Entry 4QWR (X-ray diffraction, 2.90 A resolution); this record covers chains V and W of the 28 polymer chains in the assembly.

[Chain V]
Protein: Proteasome subunit beta type-2
From: Saccharomyces cerevisiae
Notes: EC 3.4.25.1
UniProtKB: P25043 (PSB2_YEAST); residues 1-232 here correspond to UniProt positions 30-261 (UniProt number = residue number + 29)
Amino-acid sequence (232 residues; numbered 1 to 232; the number before each row is that of its first residue):
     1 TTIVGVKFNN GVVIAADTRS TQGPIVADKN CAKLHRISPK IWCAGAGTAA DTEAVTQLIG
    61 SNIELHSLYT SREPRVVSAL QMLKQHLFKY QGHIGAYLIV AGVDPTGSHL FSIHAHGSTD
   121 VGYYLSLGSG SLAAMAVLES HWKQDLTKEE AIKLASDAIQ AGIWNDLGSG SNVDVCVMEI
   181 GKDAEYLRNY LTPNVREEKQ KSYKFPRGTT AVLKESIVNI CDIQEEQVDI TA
Disordered / not traced: 223-232
Covalently attached groups: CARFILZOMIB, bound form (3BV) linked to T1
Ion coordination: Mg2+: I163, D166, S169 (shared with 1 residue of chain L)
Residues lining bound ligands:
  - CARFILZOMIB, bound form (3BV; N-{(2S)-2-[(morpholin-4-ylacetyl)amino]-4-phenylbutanoyl}-L-leucyl-N-[(2R,3S,4S)-1,3-dihydroxy-2,6-dimethylheptan-4-yl]-L-phenylalaninamide), molecule 1: R19, S20, T21, Q22, A27, C31, K33, G45, A46, G47, T48, A49, T52, S129, G168
  - CARFILZOMIB, bound form (3BV), molecule 2: H114, H116, S118, D120
UniProt features mapped onto this chain:
  - active site: T1 (Nucleophile)

[Chain W]
Protein: Proteasome subunit beta type-3
From: Saccharomyces cerevisiae
Notes: EC 3.4.25.1
UniProtKB: P25451 (PSB3_YEAST); residues 0-204 here correspond to UniProt positions 1-205 (UniProt number = residue number + 1)
Amino-acid sequence (205 residues; each row starts with the number of its first residue; numbering starts at 0):
     0 MSDPSSINGG IVVAMTGKDC VAIACDLRLG SQSLGVSNKF EKIFHYGHVF LGITGLATDV
    60 TTLNEMFRYK TNLYKLKEER AIEPETFTQL VSSSLYERRF GPYFVGPVVA GINSKSGKPF
   120 IAGFDLIGCI DEAKDFIVSG TASDQLFGMC ESLYEPNLEP EDLFETISQA LLNAADRDAL
   180 SGWGAVVYII KKDEVVKRYL KMRQD
Disordered / not traced: 0
Ion coordination: Mg2+: D204 (shared with 3 residues of chain K)
Residues lining bound ligands: CARFILZOMIB, bound form (3BV; N-{(2S)-2-[(morpholin-4-ylacetyl)amino]-4-phenylbutanoyl}-L-leucyl-N-[(2R,3S,4S)-1,3-dihydroxy-2,6-dimethylheptan-4-yl]-L-phenylalaninamide): S4, R98, D124, L125, I126, C128
UniProt features mapped onto this chain:
  - modified residue: S30 (Phosphoserine)
  - cross-link: K69 (Glycyl lysine isopeptide (Lys-Gly) (interchain with G-Cter in ubiquitin))

[Interface between chain V and chain W]
Contacting residue pairs (57; chain V residue first):
  I25(V) - D143(W)
  I25(V) - F146(W)  hydrophobic
  A27(V) - D130(W)
  D28(V) - D130(W)
  D28(V) - E131(W)
  K29(V) - E150(W)  salt bridge
  A49(V) - C128(W)  hydrophobic
  A50(V) - Y95(W)
  A50(V) - I126(W)  hydrophobic
  A50(V) - C128(W)  hydrophobic
  D51(V) - Y95(W)  hydrogen bond
  D51(V) - R98(W)  salt bridge
  A54(V) - Y95(W)
  Y90(V) - F99(W)  hydrophobic
  H93(V) - R98(W)
  H93(V) - F99(W)
  I94(V) - F99(W)  hydrophobic
  R196(V) - E150(W)  salt bridge
  K199(V) - E150(W)
  K199(V) - S151(W)
  K199(V) - Y153(W)  hydrogen bond (side chain-backbone)
  S202(V) - E154(W)  hydrogen bond
  Y203(V) - S151(W)
  Y203(V) - L152(W)  hydrophobic
  K204(V) - E154(W)
  K204(V) - D161(W)
  F205(V) - L152(W)  hydrophobic
  F205(V) - Q168(W)
  R207(V) - E160(W)
  R207(V) - D161(W)  salt bridge
  G208(V) - E164(W)  hydrogen bond (backbone-side chain)
  T209(V) - E164(W)
  T210(V) - E164(W)  hydrogen bond
  T210(V) - S167(W)
  T210(V) - Q168(W)  hydrogen bond
  T210(V) - L199(W)
  A211(V) - L199(W)
  A211(V) - K200(W)  hydrogen bond (backbone-backbone)
  V212(V) - F163(W)  hydrophobic
  V212(V) - Y198(W)
  L213(V) - Y198(W)  hydrogen bond (backbone-backbone)
  L213(V) - L199(W)
  L213(V) - K200(W)
  K214(V) - K196(W)
  K214(V) - R197(W)
  K214(V) - Y198(W)  hydrogen bond (backbone-backbone)
  E215(V) - K196(W)
  E215(V) - R197(W)  salt bridge
  S216(V) - V195(W)
  S216(V) - K196(W)  hydrogen bond (backbone-backbone)
  I217(V) - V194(W)
  V218(V) - V194(W)  hydrogen bond (backbone-backbone)
  V218(V) - K196(W)
  N219(V) - H44(W)
  I220(V) - G46(W)
  I220(V) - V194(W)  hydrophobic
  D222(V) - K74(W)  salt bridge
Other interface residues (no listed pair), chain V (35 interface residues in all): V26, T48, P206
Other interface residues (no listed pair), chain W (38 interface residues in all): H47, F49, D124, E158, T165, L171, Y187, E193

[Overview]
35 residues of chain V and 38 residues of chain W are in contact, with 11 hydrogen bonds and 6 salt bridges.
Polar contacts include K29(V)-E150(W), D51(V)-R98(W) and R196(V)-E150(W). Ligands of chain V: CARFILZOMIB,
bound form. Ligands of chain W: CARFILZOMIB, bound form.
Here chain V is Proteasome subunit beta type-2 and chain W is Proteasome subunit beta type-3, both from
Saccharomyces cerevisiae. Entry 4QWR (yCP beta5-C52F mutant in complex with carfilzomib) was determined by
X-ray diffraction, deposited together with 4QUX, 4QUY, 4QV0, 4QV1, 4QV3, 4QV4 and 42 further entries.
